5T16 - chains C and D of the 8 polymer chains in the assembly; structure by X-ray diffraction, 2.78 A resolution.

[Chain C (and D)]
Molecule: Ribonuclease 3
Organism: Saccharomyces cerevisiae
Notes: EC 3.1.26.3; chain D of this document is another copy of the same molecule, construct and numbering; everything in this record applies to it too
UniProt: Q02555 (RNT1_YEAST); numbering as in UniProt (aligned over 41-159)
Amino-acid sequence (119 residues; numbered 41 to 159; the number before each row is that of its first residue):
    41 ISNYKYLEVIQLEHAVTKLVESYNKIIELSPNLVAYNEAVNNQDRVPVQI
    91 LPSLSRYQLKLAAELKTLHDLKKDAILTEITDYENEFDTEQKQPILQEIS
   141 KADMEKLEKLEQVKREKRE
Unresolved in the structure: 41, 155-159 (chain D: 41-42, 159)

[How chain C and chain D interact]
Residue-residue contacts (122):
  N43(C) with E78(D), hydrogen bond
  Y44(C) with P71(D); Y76(D); A79(D), hydrophobic; P87(D); I90(D), hydrophobic; L99(D), hydrophobic
  Y46(C) with Q89(D)
  V49(C) with I90(D), hydrophobic; S93(D)
  Q51(C) with K65(D); L69(D)
  L52(C) with S70(D); L99(D), hydrophobic; A102(D), hydrophobic
  E53(C) with S93(D), hydrogen bond; R96(D), salt bridge; Q98(D)
  A55(C) with S62(D); I66(D), hydrophobic
  V56(C) with Y97(D), hydrophobic; Q98(D); L101(D), hydrophobic; A102(D), hydrophobic
  T57(C) with Q98(D), hydrogen bond
  K58(C) with S62(D)
  L59(C) with L59(D), hydrophobic; I66(D), hydrophobic
  S62(C) with A55(D); K58(D); L59(D)
  Y63(C) with L59(D)
  K65(C) with Q51(D)
  I66(C) with L52(D), hydrophobic; V56(D), hydrophobic; L59(D), hydrophobic
  L69(C) with E48(D); Q51(D); L52(D), hydrophobic
  S70(C) with L52(D)
  P71(C) with Y44(D)
  N72(C) with L147(D); E151(D), hydrogen bond
  L73(C) with P134(D), hydrophobic; I139(D), hydrophobic
  V74(C) with L147(D); E148(D); E151(D)
  Y76(C) with Y44(D)
  E78(C) with N43(D)
  Q89(C) with Y46(D)
  I90(C) with K45(D); Y46(D), hydrophobic; V49(D), hydrophobic
  S93(C) with V49(D); E53(D)
  L94(C) with F127(D); T129(D)
  S95(C) with F127(D); T129(D)
  R96(C) with E53(D), salt bridge; F127(D)
  Y97(C) with Y123(D), hydrophobic; E124(D); F127(D), hydrophobic
  Q98(C) with E53(D); V56(D); T57(D), hydrogen bond
  L99(C) with Y44(D), hydrophobic; L52(D), hydrophobic
  K100(C) with Y123(D); F127(D); Q131(D), hydrogen bond (side chain-backbone); K132(D); Q133(D), hydrogen bond (side chain-backbone)
  L101(C) with V56(D), hydrophobic; Y123(D)
  A102(C) with V56(D), hydrophobic
  E104(C) with Y123(D), hydrogen bond; P134(D); I135(D), hydrogen bond (side chain-backbone); L136(D), hydrogen bond (side chain-backbone); I139(D)
  L105(C) with L59(D), hydrophobic; I120(D), hydrophobic
  T107(C) with I139(D); L147(D)
  L108(C) with L136(D), hydrophobic; E138(D); I139(D), hydrophobic
  L111(C) with D143(D); L147(D), hydrophobic
  K113(C) with I116(D); E138(D), hydrogen bond (side chain-backbone); D143(D), salt bridge
  L117(C) with L117(D), hydrophobic
  Y123(C) with Y97(D), hydrophobic; K100(D); L101(D), hydrophobic; E104(D), hydrogen bond
  E124(C) with Y97(D)
  F127(C) with S95(D); R96(D); Y97(D), hydrophobic; K100(D)
  T129(C) with S95(D)
  Q131(C) with K100(D)
  K132(C) with N77(D); K100(D)
  P134(C) with L73(D), hydrophobic; E104(D)
  I135(C) with E104(D), hydrogen bond (backbone-side chain)
  L136(C) with E104(D), hydrogen bond (backbone-side chain); L108(D), hydrophobic
  E138(C) with L108(D); K113(D), hydrogen bond (backbone-side chain)
  I139(C) with E104(D); T107(D); L108(D), hydrophobic
  D143(C) with L111(D); K113(D), salt bridge
  L147(C) with T107(D)
Also at the interface, not in a pair above, chain C (73 interface residues in all): S42, K45, E48, V60, A75, N77, A79, N81, A103, D110, I116, I120, Q133, M144, K146, E148, E151
Also at the interface, not in a pair above, chain D (71 interface residues in all): V60, Y63, V74, A75, R85, A103, L105, S140, M144, K146

[Overview]
73 residues of chain C and 71 residues of chain D are in contact, with 15 hydrogen bonds and 4 salt bridges.
Polar contacts include E53(C)-R96(D), K113(C)-D143(D) and N43(C)-E78(D).
Chain C and chain D are both Ribonuclease 3 (Saccharomyces cerevisiae); the structure, Crystal structure of
yeast RNase III (Rnt1p) complexed with a non-hydrolyzable RNA substrate analog, was determined by X-ray
diffraction.
